8WW7 - chains A and B of the 15 polymer chains in the assembly; structure by electron microscopy, 3.28 A resolution.

== Chain A (and B) ==
Name: Putative primase C962R
Source organism: African swine fever virus
Notes: chain B of this document is another copy of the same molecule, construct and numbering; everything in this record applies to it too
Reference sequence: A0A2X0TKI6 (A0A2X0TKI6_ASF); numbering as in UniProt (aligned over 1-962)
Chain sequence (972 residues; each row starts with the number of its first residue):
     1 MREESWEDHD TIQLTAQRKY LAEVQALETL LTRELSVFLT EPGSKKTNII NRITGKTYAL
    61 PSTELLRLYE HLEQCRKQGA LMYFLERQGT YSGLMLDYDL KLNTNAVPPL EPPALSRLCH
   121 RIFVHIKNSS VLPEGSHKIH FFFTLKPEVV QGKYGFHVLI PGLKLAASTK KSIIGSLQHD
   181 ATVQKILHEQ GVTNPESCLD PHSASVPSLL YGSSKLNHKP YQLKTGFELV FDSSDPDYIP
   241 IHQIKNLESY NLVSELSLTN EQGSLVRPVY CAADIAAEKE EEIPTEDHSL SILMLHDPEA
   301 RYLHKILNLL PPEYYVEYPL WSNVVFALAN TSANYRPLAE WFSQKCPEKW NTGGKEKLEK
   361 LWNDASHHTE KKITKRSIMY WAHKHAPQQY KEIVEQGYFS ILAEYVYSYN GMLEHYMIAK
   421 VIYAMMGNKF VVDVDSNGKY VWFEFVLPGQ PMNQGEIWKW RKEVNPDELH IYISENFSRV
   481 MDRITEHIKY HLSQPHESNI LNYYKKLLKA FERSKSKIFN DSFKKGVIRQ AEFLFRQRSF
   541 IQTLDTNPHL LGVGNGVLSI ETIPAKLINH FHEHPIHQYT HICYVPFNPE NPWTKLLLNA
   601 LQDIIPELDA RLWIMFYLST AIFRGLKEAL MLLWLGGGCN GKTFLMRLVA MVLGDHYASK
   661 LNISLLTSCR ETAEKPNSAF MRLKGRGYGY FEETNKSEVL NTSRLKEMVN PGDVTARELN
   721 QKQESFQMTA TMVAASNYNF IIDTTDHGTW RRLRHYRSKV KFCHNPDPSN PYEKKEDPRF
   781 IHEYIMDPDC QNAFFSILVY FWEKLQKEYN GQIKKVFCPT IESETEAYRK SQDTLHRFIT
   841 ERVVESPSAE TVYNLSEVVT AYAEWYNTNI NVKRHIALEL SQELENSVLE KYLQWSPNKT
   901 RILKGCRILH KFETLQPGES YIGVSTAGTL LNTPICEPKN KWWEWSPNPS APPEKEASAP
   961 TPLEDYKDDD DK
Unresolved in the structure: 1-10, 133-138, 270-288, 843-851, 916-934, 951-972 (chain B: 1-10, 133-138, 270-288, 844-850, 916-934, 951-972)
Differences from the reference sequence: expression tag (963-972)
Bound ions: Mg2+: Lys642, Thr643 (together with AMP-PNP)
Residues lining bound ligands:
  - AMP-PNP (ANP; phosphoaminophosphonic acid-adenylate ester): Ala600, Asp603, Ile604, Gly638, Cys639, Asn640, Gly641, Lys642, Thr643, Phe644, Phe762, Lys775, Glu776, Asp777, Pro778, Arg779, Phe780, Ile781
  - AMP-PNP: Asn710, Gly748, Arg751, Arg752

== How chain A and chain B interact ==
Contacting residue pairs (80):
  Thr29(A) with Glu486(B)
  Arg33(A) with Tyr490(B)
  Tyr409(A) with Phe519(B)
  Asn410(A) with Glu512(B), hydrogen bond
  Met412(A) with Ser516(B)
  Glu414(A) with Phe519(B); Asn520(B), hydrogen bond
  His415(A) with Phe519(B); Asn520(B); Asp521(B)
  Tyr416(A) with Ser474(B); Glu475(B), hydrogen bond; Phe519(B), hydrogen bond (backbone-backbone); Lys524(B)
  Met417(A) with Phe519(B), hydrophobic
  Tyr440(A) with Val464(B); Asn465(B); Asp467(B), hydrogen bond
  Arg529(A) with Asp521(B), salt bridge; Lys525(B)
  Gln530(A) with Asp521(B), hydrogen bond; Lys524(B), hydrogen bond
  Phe533(A) with Asp467(B); His470(B); Ile471(B), hydrophobic
  Arg536(A) with Asp467(B), salt bridge
  Arg538(A) with Arg461(B); Glu463(B), salt bridge
  Ser539(A) with Asn453(B), hydrogen bond (backbone-side chain)
  Leu626(A) with Ile781(B); His782(B)
  Lys627(A) with His782(B), hydrogen bond (backbone-side chain)
  Glu628(A) with His782(B)
  Arg670(A) with Glu693(B)
  Ala673(A) with Ser664(B); Ala679(B)
  Glu674(A) with Pro676(B); Asn677(B); Ser678(B), hydrogen bond (side chain-backbone); Ala679(B), hydrogen bond (side chain-backbone)
  Asn701(A) with Asn695(B)
  Thr702(A) with Asn695(B), hydrogen bond (backbone-side chain)
  Ser703(A) with Thr694(B); Asn695(B), hydrogen bond (backbone-side chain)
  Lys706(A) with Asn737(B)
  Asn710(A) with Thr643(B)
  Pro711(A) with Ile781(B), hydrophobic
  Gly712(A) with Arg647(B), hydrogen bond (backbone-side chain)
  Asp713(A) with Arg647(B), salt bridge; Lys660(B), hydrogen bond (backbone-side chain)
  Val714(A) with Lys660(B)
  Thr715(A) with Leu661(B); Arg682(B)
  Arg717(A) with Leu719(B)
  Gln721(A) with Leu719(B)
  Lys722(A) with Ser678(B); Glu718(B)
  Gln723(A) with Ser678(B); Ala679(B); Arg682(B)
  Thr744(A) with Tyr738(B), hydrogen bond
  Asp746(A) with Asn737(B), hydrogen bond; Tyr738(B), hydrogen bond
  His747(A) with Cys639(B); Lys761(B)
  Gly748(A) with Gly637(B), hydrogen bond (backbone-backbone); Asn737(B)
  Arg751(A) with Cys639(B), hydrogen bond
  Gln812(A) with Pro778(B)
  Asn854(A) with Glu841(B)
  Ser856(A) with Thr868(B), hydrogen bond (side chain-backbone); Asn869(B), hydrogen bond
  Arg874(A) with Asn871(B); Val872(B)
  Ile876(A) with Ile870(B)
  Ala877(A) with Asn869(B); Ile870(B), hydrogen bond (backbone-backbone)
  Leu878(A) with Asn869(B); Ile870(B), hydrophobic
  Glu879(A) with Lys696(B), salt bridge
Interface residues without a listed pair, chain A (57 interface residues in all): Lys420, Gly438, Gly526, Gln542, Glu671, Glu724, Gln727, Thr745
Interface residues without a listed pair, chain B (63 interface residues in all): Glu444, Pro451, Met452, Glu468, Ser478, Arg513, Lys515, Gly638, Ile663, Leu665, Tyr690, Glu692, Ser697, Met786

== Summary ==
57 residues of chain A and 63 residues of chain B are in contact; the contacts include 23 hydrogen bonds and 5
salt bridges. Polar pairs include Arg529(A)-Asp521(B), Arg536(A)-Asp467(B) and Arg538(A)-Glu463(B). Ligands of
chain A: AMP-PNP. Lys642(A) and Thr643(A) form the Mg2+ site.
Chain A and chain B are both Putative primase C962R (African swine fever virus); the structure, Structure of
AMPPNP-Form AsfvPrimPol Dodecamer, was determined by electron microscopy.
